Entry 6AKX (X-ray diffraction, 2.80 A resolution); this record covers chain A.

[Chain A]
Molecule: C-C chemokine receptor type 5, Rubredoxin
From: Homo sapiens
Reference sequence: chimeric construct of P51681, P00268: residues 2-223 from P51681 (CCR5_HUMAN) positions 2-223 (same numbers); residues 1001-1054 from P00268 positions 1-54 (UniProt number = residue number - 1000); residues 227-319 from P51681 (CCR5_HUMAN) positions 227-319 (same numbers)
Amino-acid sequence (381 residues; numbered -1 to 328; the number before each row is that of its first residue; numbers below 1 keep their minus sign (Gly-1 is residue -1)):
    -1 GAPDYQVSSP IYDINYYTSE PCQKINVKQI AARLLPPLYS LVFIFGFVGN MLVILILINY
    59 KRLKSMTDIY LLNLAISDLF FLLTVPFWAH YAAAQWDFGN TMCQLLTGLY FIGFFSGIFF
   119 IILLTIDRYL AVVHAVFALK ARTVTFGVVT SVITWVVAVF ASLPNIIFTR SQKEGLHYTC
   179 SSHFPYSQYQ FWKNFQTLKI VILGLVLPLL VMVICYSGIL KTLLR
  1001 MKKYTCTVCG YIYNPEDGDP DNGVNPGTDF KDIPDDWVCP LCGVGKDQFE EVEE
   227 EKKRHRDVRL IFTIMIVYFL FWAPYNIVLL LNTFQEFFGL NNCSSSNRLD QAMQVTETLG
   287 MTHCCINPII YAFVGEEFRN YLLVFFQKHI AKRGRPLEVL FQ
Disordered / not traced: -1 to 21, 310-328
Differences from the reference sequence: expression tag (-1 to 1, 320-328); engineered mutation Tyr58 (Cys in P51681), Asn163 (Gly in P51681), Asp233 (Ala in P51681), Glu303 (Lys in P51681)
Curated features (UniProtKB/Swiss-Prot):
  - modified residue: Tyr3 (Sulfotyrosine), Tyr10 (Sulfotyrosine), Tyr14 (Sulfotyrosine), Tyr15 (Sulfotyrosine), Met1001 (N-formylmethionine)
  - glycosylation (O-linked (GalNAc...) serine): Ser6, Ser7
  - binding site (Fe cation): Cys1006, Cys1009, Cys1039, Cys1042
Cystine bridges: Cys101-Cys178
Bound ions: Zn2+: Cys1006, Cys1009, Cys1039, Cys1042
Residues lining bound ligands: A4R (N-[(1S)-3-{(3-exo)-3-[3-methyl-5-(propan-2-yl)-4H-1,2,4-triazol-4-yl]-8-azabicyclo[3.2.1]octan-8-yl}-1-(thiophen-2-yl)propyl]cyclopentanecarboxamide): Tyr37, Trp86, Tyr89, Tyr108, Phe109, Phe112, Lys191, Gln194, Thr195, Ile198, Trp248, Tyr251, Leu255, Met279, Glu283, Thr284, Met287

[Overview]
Bound to chain A: compound A4R. Cys1006, Cys1009, Cys1039 and Cys1042 coordinate Zn2+. From UniProt: 4 Fe
cation-binding residues.
Chain A is C-C chemokine receptor type 5, Rubredoxin (Homo sapiens); the structure, The Crystal structure of
Human Chemokine Receptor CCR5 in complex with compound 21, was determined by X-ray diffraction together with
6AKY from the same study.
